Entry 4R17 (X-ray diffraction, 2.10 A resolution); this record covers chains O and P of the 28 polymer chains in the assembly.

# Chain O
Name: Proteasome subunit alpha type-2
Organism: Saccharomyces cerevisiae S288c
Notes: EC 3.4.25.1
UniProtKB: P23639 (PSA2_YEAST); numbering as in UniProt (aligned over 1-250)
Sequence (250 residues; numbered 1 to 250; the number before each row is that of its first residue):
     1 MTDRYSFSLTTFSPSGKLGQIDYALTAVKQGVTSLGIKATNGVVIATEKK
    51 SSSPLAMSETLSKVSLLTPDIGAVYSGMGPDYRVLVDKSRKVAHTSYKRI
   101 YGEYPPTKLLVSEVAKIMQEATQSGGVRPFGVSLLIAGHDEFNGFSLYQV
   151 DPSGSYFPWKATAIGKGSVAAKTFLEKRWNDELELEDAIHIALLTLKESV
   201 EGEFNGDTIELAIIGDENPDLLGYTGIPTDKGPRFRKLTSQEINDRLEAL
Disordered / not traced: 1
Curated features (UniProtKB/Swiss-Prot):
  - cross-link: K108 (Glycyl lysine isopeptide (Lys-Gly) (interchain with G-Cter in ubiquitin))

# Chain P
Name: Proteasome subunit alpha type-3
Organism: Saccharomyces cerevisiae S288c
Notes: EC 3.4.25.1
UniProtKB: P23638 (PSA3_YEAST); residues 0-257 here correspond to UniProt positions 1-258 (UniProt number = residue number + 1)
Sequence (258 residues; each row starts with the number of its first residue; numbering starts at 0):
     0 MGSRRYDSRTTIFSPEGRLYQVEYALESISHAGTAIGIMASDGIVLAAER
    50 KVTSTLLEQDTSTEKLYKLNDKIAVAVAGLTADAEILINTARIHAQNYLK
   100 TYNEDIPVEILVRRLSDIKQGYTQHGGLRPFGVSFIYAGYDDRYGYQLYT
   150 SNPSGNYTGWKAISVGANTSAAQTLLQMDYKDDMKVDDAIELALKTLSKT
   200 TDSSALTYDRLEFATIRKGANDGEVYQKIFKPQEIKDILVKTGITKKDED
   250 EEADEDMK
Disordered / not traced: 0, 245-257
Curated features (UniProtKB/Swiss-Prot):
  - cross-link (Glycyl lysine isopeptide (Lys-Gly)): K99 (interchain with G-Cter in ubiquitin), K198 (interchain with G-Cter in ubiquitin), K230 (interchain with G-Cter in ubiquitin)

# How chain O and chain P interact
Contacting residue pairs - 65 pairs, chain O then chain P:
  R4(O) with S2(P), hydrogen bond (backbone-side chain)
  Y5(O) with S2(P); Y5(P)
  S6(O) with G125(P); L127(P)
  F7(O) with S2(P); Y5(P); D6(P); G126(P)
  S8(O) with G126(P), hydrogen bond (backbone-backbone); L127(P); R128(P), hydrogen bond (side chain-backbone)
  T10(O) with R128(P)
  T11(O) with S7(P); T9(P); Q20(P)
  F12(O) with Q20(P); Y23(P); A24(P), hydrophobic; L79(P), hydrophobic; R128(P); P129(P); G131(P)
  S13(O) with Y23(P)
  P14(O) with Y23(P), hydrophobic; E26(P)
  S15(O) with E26(P)
  G16(O) with Y23(P); E26(P); S27(P), hydrogen bond (backbone-side chain)
  L18(O) with L79(P), hydrophobic; R128(P)
  K38(O) with E57(P), salt bridge
  S112(O) with E84(P)
  K116(O) with I85(P)
  Q119(O) with A81(P); D82(P), hydrogen bond; I85(P); R128(P)
  T122(O) with R128(P), hydrogen bond (backbone-side chain)
  Q123(O) with Y121(P); L127(P); R128(P), hydrogen bond (side chain-backbone); P129(P); F130(P)
  G125(O) with L127(P)
  S153(O) with A81(P)
  G154(O) with A81(P)
  S155(O) with A81(P)
  Y156(O) with E84(P), hydrogen bond
  F157(O) with L56(P), hydrophobic
  P158(O) with L56(P); E57(P), hydrogen bond (backbone-backbone); T60(P); S61(P)
  W159(O) with S53(P); L55(P); L56(P)
  K160(O) with T54(P), hydrogen bond (side chain-backbone); L55(P), hydrogen bond (backbone-backbone); L56(P); E57(P)
  A161(O) with L55(P)
  E176(O) with T54(P); L55(P)
Also at the interface, not in a pair above, chain O (36 interface residues in all): L9, S124, Y148, K172, L175, W179
Also at the interface, not in a pair above, chain P (32 interface residues in all): H30, T80

# Overview
36 residues of chain O face 32 of chain P across their interface, with 11 hydrogen bonds and 1 salt bridge.
Among the polar pairs are K38(O)-E57(P), R4(O)-S2(P) and S8(O)-R128(P).
Here chain O is Proteasome subunit alpha type-2 and chain P is Proteasome subunit alpha type-3, both from
Saccharomyces cerevisiae S288c. Entry 4R17 (Ligand-induced aziridine-formation at subunit beta5 of the yeast
20S proteasome) was determined by X-ray diffraction together with 4R18 from the same study.
